Entry 7VMG (X-ray diffraction, 2.39 A resolution); this record covers chains A and E of the 6 polymer chains in the assembly.

# Chain A
Protein: Tubulin alpha-1B chain
Source organism: Bos taurus
Reference sequence: P81947 (TBA1B_BOVIN); residues 1-450 here = UniProt positions 1-450
Chain sequence (450 residues; numbered 1 to 450; the number before each row is that of its first residue):
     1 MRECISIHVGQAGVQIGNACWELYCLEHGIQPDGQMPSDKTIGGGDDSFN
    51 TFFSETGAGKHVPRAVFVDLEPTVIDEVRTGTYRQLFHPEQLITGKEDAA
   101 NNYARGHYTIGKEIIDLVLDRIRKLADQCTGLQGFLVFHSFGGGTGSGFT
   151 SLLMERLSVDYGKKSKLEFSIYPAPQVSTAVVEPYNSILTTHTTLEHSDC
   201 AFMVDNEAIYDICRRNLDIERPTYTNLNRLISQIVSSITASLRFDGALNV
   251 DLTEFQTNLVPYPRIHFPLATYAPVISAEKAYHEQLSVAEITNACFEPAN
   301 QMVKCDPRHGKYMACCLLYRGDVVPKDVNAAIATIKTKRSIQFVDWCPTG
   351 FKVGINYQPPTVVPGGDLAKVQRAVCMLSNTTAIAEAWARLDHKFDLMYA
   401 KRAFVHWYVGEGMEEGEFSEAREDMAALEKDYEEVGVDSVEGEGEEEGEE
Disordered / not traced: 438-450
Ion coordination: Ca2+: Asp39, Thr41, Gly44, Glu55
Ligand contacts: GTP (guanosine-5'-triphosphate): Gly10, Gln11, Ala12, Gln15, Ile16, Asp69, Asp98, Ala99, Ala100, Asn101, Ser140, Gly142, Gly143, Gly144, Thr145, Gly146, Ile171, Pro173, Val177, Ser178, Glu183, Asn206, Tyr224, Leu227, Asn228, Ile231

# Chain E
Protein: Stathmin-4
Source organism: Rattus norvegicus
Reference sequence: P63043 (STMN4_RAT); residues 5-145 here correspond to UniProt positions 49-189 (UniProt number = residue number + 44)
Chain sequence (143 residues; each row starts with the number of its first residue):
     3 MADMEVIELNKCTSGQSFEVILKPPSFDGVPEFNASLPRRRDPSLEEIQK
    53 KLEAAEERRKYQEAELLKHLAEKREHEREVIQKAIEENNNFIKMAKEKLA
   103 QKMESNKENREAHLAAMLERLQEKDKHAEEVRKNKELKEEASR
Disordered / not traced: 3-5, 29-43, 144-145
Sequence notes: expression tag (3-4)
UniProt features mapped onto this chain:
  - modified residue: Ser46 (Phosphoserine)

# Interface between chain A and chain E
Pairs across the interface (65; chain A residue first):
  His107(A) - Lys53(E)  hydrogen bond
  His107(A) - Leu54(E)
  Tyr108(A) - Lys53(E)
  Tyr108(A) - Leu54(E)  hydrophobic
  Tyr108(A) - Ala57(E)  hydrophobic
  Thr109(A) - Arg61(E)  hydrogen bond
  Lys112(A) - Leu54(E)
  Lys112(A) - Glu55(E)
  Lys112(A) - Glu58(E)  salt bridge
  Leu152(A) - Leu54(E)  hydrophobic
  Glu155(A) - Ile50(E)
  Glu155(A) - Lys53(E)  salt bridge
  Arg156(A) - Leu47(E)
  Arg156(A) - Gln51(E)
  Ser158(A) - Asp44(E)
  Val159(A) - Pro45(E)
  Val159(A) - Ser46(E)
  Val159(A) - Leu47(E)  hydrophobic
  Glu196(A) - Asp44(E)
  Asp245(A) - Cys14(E)
  Asp245(A) - Ser16(E)
  Ala247(A) - Asn12(E)
  Ala247(A) - Ser19(E)
  Leu248(A) - Ser19(E)
  Pro325(A) - Gln18(E)
  Pro325(A) - Phe20(E)  hydrophobic
  Asn329(A) - Met6(E)
  Asn329(A) - Val8(E)
  Asn329(A) - Phe20(E)
  Asn329(A) - Val22(E)
  Ala333(A) - Met6(E)  hydrophobic
  Lys336(A) - Leu24(E)
  Asp345(A) - Pro27(E)
  Asp345(A) - Ser28(E)  hydrogen bond (backbone-backbone)
  Cys347(A) - Pro27(E)
  Pro348(A) - Lys25(E)
  Pro348(A) - Pro27(E)
  Thr349(A) - Ile23(E)
  Thr349(A) - Leu24(E)  hydrogen bond (backbone-backbone)
  Thr349(A) - Lys25(E)  hydrogen bond (backbone-backbone)
  Gly350(A) - Val22(E)
  Phe351(A) - Glu21(E)
  Phe351(A) - Val22(E)  hydrogen bond (backbone-backbone)
  Phe351(A) - Leu24(E)  hydrophobic
  Lys352(A) - Phe20(E)
  Lys352(A) - Glu21(E)  salt bridge
  Val353(A) - Ser19(E)
  Val353(A) - Phe20(E)  hydrogen bond (backbone-backbone)
  Gly354(A) - Gln18(E)
  Ile355(A) - Gly17(E)
  Ile355(A) - Gln18(E)  hydrogen bond (backbone-backbone)
  Asn356(A) - Ser16(E)
  Tyr357(A) - Cys14(E)
  Tyr357(A) - Thr15(E)
  Tyr357(A) - Ser16(E)  hydrogen bond (backbone-backbone)
  Tyr357(A) - Gly17(E)
  Tyr357(A) - Gln18(E)  hydrogen bond
  Val409(A) - Gln64(E)
  Gly410(A) - Arg61(E)
  Gly410(A) - Gln64(E)
  Glu411(A) - Arg61(E)  hydrogen bond (backbone-side chain)
  Gly412(A) - Ala57(E)
  Gly412(A) - Arg60(E)  hydrogen bond (backbone-side chain)
  Gly412(A) - Arg61(E)
  Glu414(A) - Arg60(E)  salt bridge
Also at the interface, not in a pair above, chain A (40 interface residues in all): His197, Gly246, Val328, Ile332, Trp346, Gln358
Also at the interface, not in a pair above, chain E (32 interface residues in all): Pro26

# In short
40 residues of chain A and 32 residues of chain E are in contact, with 12 hydrogen bonds and 4 salt bridges.
Among the polar pairs are Lys112(A)-Glu58(E), Glu155(A)-Lys53(E) and Lys352(A)-Glu21(E). Bound to chain A:
GTP.
Here chain A is Tubulin alpha-1B chain (Bos taurus) and chain E is Stathmin-4 (Rattus norvegicus). Entry 7VMG
(Crystal structure of tubulin with 17j) was determined by X-ray diffraction.
